6JE9 - chains A and B of the 6 polymer chains in the assembly; structure by X-ray diffraction, 3.46 A resolution.

== Chain A ==
Molecule: CRISPR-associated endonuclease Cas9
Organism: Neisseria meningitidis 8013
Notes: EC 3.1.-.-
UniProtKB: C9X1G5 (CAS9_NEIM8); residue numbers follow UniProt; this construct covers 1-1082
Chain sequence (1092 residues; each row starts with the number of its first residue):
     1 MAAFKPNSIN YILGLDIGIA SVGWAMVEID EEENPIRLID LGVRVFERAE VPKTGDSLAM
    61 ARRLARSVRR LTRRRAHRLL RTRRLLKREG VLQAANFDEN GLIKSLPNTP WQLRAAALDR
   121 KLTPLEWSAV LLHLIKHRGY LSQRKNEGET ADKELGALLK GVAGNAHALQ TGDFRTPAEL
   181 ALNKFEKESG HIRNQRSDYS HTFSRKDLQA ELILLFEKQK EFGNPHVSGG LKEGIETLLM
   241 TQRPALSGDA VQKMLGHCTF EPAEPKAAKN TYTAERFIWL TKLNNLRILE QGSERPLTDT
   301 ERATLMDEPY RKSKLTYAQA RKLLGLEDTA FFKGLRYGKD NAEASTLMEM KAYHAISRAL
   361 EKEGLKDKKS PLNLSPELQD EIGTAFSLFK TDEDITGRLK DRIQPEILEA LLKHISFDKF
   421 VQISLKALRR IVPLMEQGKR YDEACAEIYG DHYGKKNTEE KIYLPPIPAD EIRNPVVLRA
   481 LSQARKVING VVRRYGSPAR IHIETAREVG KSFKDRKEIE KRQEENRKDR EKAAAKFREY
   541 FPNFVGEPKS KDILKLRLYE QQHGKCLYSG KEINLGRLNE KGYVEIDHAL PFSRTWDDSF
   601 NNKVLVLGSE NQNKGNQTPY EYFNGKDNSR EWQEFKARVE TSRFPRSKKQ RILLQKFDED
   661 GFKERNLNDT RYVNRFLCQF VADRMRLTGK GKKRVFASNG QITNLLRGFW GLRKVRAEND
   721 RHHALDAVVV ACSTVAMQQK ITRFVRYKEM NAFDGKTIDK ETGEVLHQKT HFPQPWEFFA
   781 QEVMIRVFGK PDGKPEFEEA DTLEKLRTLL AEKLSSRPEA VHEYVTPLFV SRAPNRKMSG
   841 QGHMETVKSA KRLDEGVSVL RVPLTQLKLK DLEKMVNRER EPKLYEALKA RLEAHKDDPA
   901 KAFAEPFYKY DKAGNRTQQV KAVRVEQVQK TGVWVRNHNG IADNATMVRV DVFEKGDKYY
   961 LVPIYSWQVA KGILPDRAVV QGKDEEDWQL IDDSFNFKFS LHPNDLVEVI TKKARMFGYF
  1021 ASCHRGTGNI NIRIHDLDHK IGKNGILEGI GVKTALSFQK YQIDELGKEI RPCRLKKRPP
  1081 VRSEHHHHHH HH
Unresolved in the structure: 1-7, 144-146, 452-457, 754-764, 1084-1092
Sequence notes: expression tag (1083-1092)
Curated features (UniProtKB/Swiss-Prot):
  - active site: Asp-16 (For RuvC-like nuclease domain), His-588 (Proton acceptor for HNH nuclease domain)
  - binding site (Mg(2+)): Asp-16, Glu-504, Glu-508, His-723
  - mutagenesis: Asp-16 (D16A: Does not restore CRISPR interference during plasmid transformation to deletion mutant), His-588 (H588A: Does not restore CRISPR interference during plasmid transformation to deletion mutant)
What the authors report for this chain:
  - mutagenesis - K909A, H1024A: abolished catalytic activity
  - mutagenesis - R880A, Q981A, T1027A, N1029A: decreased catalytic activity
  - mutagenesis - S593Q/W596R, S593Q/W596K: increased catalytic activity
  - mutagenesis - K909A: decreased expression
  - catalytic residues: His-588 (citing earlier work)

== Chain B ==
Molecule: sgRNA
Sequence (135 nucleotides; numbered 1 to 135; the number before each row is that of its first residue):
     1 GGUCACUCUG CUAUUUAACU UUACGUUGUA GCUCCCUUUC UCGAAAGAGA ACCGUUGCUA
    61 CAAUAAGGCC GUCUGAAAAG AUGUGCCGCA ACGCUCUGCC CCUUAAAGCU CCUGCUUUAA
   121 GGGGCAUCGU UUAUC
Unresolved in the structure: 1-15, 111-113, 134-135

== Interface between chain A and chain B ==
Contacting residue pairs (206):
  Arg-44(A) with C125(B), salt bridge to the phosphate
  Ser-57(A) with U16(B), phosphate contact; A17(B), hydrogen bond to the phosphate
  Leu-58(A) with A90(B), phosphate contact; A91(B), phosphate contact
  Ala-59(A) with A18(B), phosphate contact; A90(B), sugar contact
  Arg-62(A) with A18(B), salt bridge to the phosphate; G88(B), salt bridge to the phosphate; C89(B), salt bridge to the phosphate; A90(B), hydrogen bond to the base; U132(B), hydrogen bond to the base
  Arg-63(A) with A17(B), salt bridge to the phosphate; A18(B), salt bridge to the phosphate
  Ala-65(A) with C89(B), base contact
  Arg-66(A) with A18(B), salt bridge to the phosphate; C19(B), salt bridge to the phosphate; G88(B), salt bridge to the phosphate
  Val-68(A) with A65(B), phosphate contact
  Arg-69(A) with A65(B), base contact; G88(B), salt bridge to the phosphate; C89(B), salt bridge to the phosphate
  Arg-70(A) with C19(B), salt bridge to the phosphate; U20(B), salt bridge to the phosphate; C87(B), salt bridge to the phosphate
  Leu-71(A) with U21(B), base contact; U22(B), base contact
  Thr-72(A) with A65(B), phosphate contact
  Arg-73(A) with C86(B), salt bridge to the phosphate; C87(B), salt bridge to the phosphate
  Arg-74(A) with U20(B), salt bridge to the phosphate; U21(B), salt bridge to the phosphate; G85(B), salt bridge to the phosphate; C86(B), salt bridge to the phosphate
  Arg-75(A) with A23(B), salt bridge to the phosphate
  His-77(A) with G83(B), hydrogen bond to the sugar; G85(B), hydrogen bond to the base
  Arg-78(A) with U22(B), salt bridge to the phosphate
  Leu-79(A) with A62(B), phosphate contact
  Arg-81(A) with G83(B), phosphate contact; U84(B), sugar contact
  Arg-83(A) with A62(B), salt bridge to the phosphate
  Arg-84(A) with U82(B), phosphate contact; G83(B), salt bridge to the phosphate
  Arg-88(A) with U82(B), salt bridge to the phosphate; G83(B), salt bridge to the phosphate
  Leu-102(A) with A62(B), sugar contact
  Pro-107(A) with A60(B), sugar contact
  Asn-108(A) with G31(B), base contact; U59(B), hydrogen bond to the sugar; A60(B), sugar contact
  Pro-110(A) with U59(B), sugar contact; A60(B), sugar contact
  Trp-111(A) with U59(B), hydrogen bond to the phosphate; A60(B), hydrogen bond to the phosphate
  His-133(A) with A60(B), salt bridge to the phosphate; C61(B), phosphate contact
  Lys-136(A) with C61(B), salt bridge to the phosphate; A62(B), salt bridge to the phosphate
  His-137(A) with A23(B), phosphate contact; C61(B), salt bridge to the phosphate
  Arg-138(A) with U21(B), hydrogen bond to the phosphate; U22(B), salt bridge to the phosphate; A23(B), phosphate contact
  Gly-139(A) with U22(B), sugar contact; A23(B), hydrogen bond to the phosphate
  Tyr-140(A) with U22(B), sugar contact
  Gln-143(A) with U20(B), base contact
  Leu-158(A) with U22(B), base contact
  Gly-190(A) with C58(B), sugar contact
  His-191(A) with C58(B), phosphate contact; U59(B), phosphate contact
  Ile-192(A) with U59(B), hydrogen bond to the phosphate
  Arg-193(A) with C24(B), salt bridge to the phosphate; U59(B), hydrogen bond to the phosphate; A60(B), salt bridge to the phosphate
  Asn-194(A) with A23(B), hydrogen bond to the sugar; C24(B), hydrogen bond to the phosphate; G25(B), phosphate contact
  Gln-195(A) with C24(B), phosphate contact; G25(B), phosphate contact; C58(B), phosphate contact
  Arg-196(A) with C24(B), hydrogen bond to the sugar; G25(B), hydrogen bond to the phosphate; U26(B), salt bridge to the phosphate
  Ser-197(A) with C24(B), sugar contact
  Tyr-199(A) with A23(B), sugar contact
  Thr-202(A) with A23(B), sugar contact
  Arg-205(A) with U21(B), hydrogen bond to the sugar; U22(B), sugar contact
  Thr-241(A) with U84(B), base contact
  Gln-242(A) with U20(B), hydrogen bond to the sugar; U21(B), hydrogen bond to the sugar; U84(B), base contact
  Arg-243(A) with U20(B), hydrogen bond to the sugar; U21(B), phosphate contact; U84(B), base contact
  Leu-246(A) with A18(B), base contact; C19(B), sugar contact
  Met-254(A) with A17(B), base contact; A18(B), base contact
  Tyr-463(A) with G123(B), phosphate contact
  Pro-466(A) with G93(B), sugar contact; C94(B), phosphate contact
  Arg-473(A) with U16(B), base contact
  Pro-475(A) with U16(B), sugar contact
  Leu-478(A) with A91(B), sugar contact
  Arg-479(A) with A91(B), salt bridge to the phosphate; C92(B), salt bridge to the phosphate
  Ser-482(A) with C92(B), phosphate contact; G93(B), phosphate contact
  Arg-485(A) with G93(B), salt bridge to the phosphate; C94(B), salt bridge to the phosphate
  Lys-486(A) with G93(B), phosphate contact; C125(B), salt bridge to the phosphate
  Arg-493(A) with G123(B), salt bridge to the phosphate; G124(B), salt bridge to the phosphate
  Pro-834(A) with C125(B), sugar contact
  Asn-835(A) with A126(B), phosphate contact
  Arg-836(A) with C125(B), hydrogen bond to the sugar; A126(B), hydrogen bond to the phosphate
  Lys-837(A) with A90(B), salt bridge to the phosphate; A91(B), salt bridge to the phosphate; A126(B), phosphate contact; U127(B), phosphate contact
  Met-838(A) with U127(B), hydrogen bond to the phosphate
  Ser-839(A) with A90(B), hydrogen bond to the phosphate
  Gly-840(A) with A65(B), hydrogen bond to the base; C89(B), sugar contact
  Gln-841(A) with A65(B), base contact; C89(B), hydrogen bond to the base
  Gly-842(A) with A65(B), hydrogen bond to the base; A66(B), base contact
  His-843(A) with A65(B), hydrogen bond to the sugar; A66(B), sugar contact
  Val-847(A) with U26(B), hydrogen bond to the sugar; U27(B), sugar contact
  Ser-849(A) with U27(B), phosphate contact; G28(B), phosphate contact
  Lys-851(A) with G28(B), salt bridge to the phosphate; U29(B), salt bridge to the phosphate
  Leu-860(A) with U26(B), phosphate contact; U27(B), phosphate contact
  Arg-861(A) with U26(B), salt bridge to the phosphate; U27(B), hydrogen bond to the phosphate; G57(B), salt bridge to the phosphate
  Val-876(A) with G54(B), phosphate contact; U55(B), phosphate contact
  Asn-877(A) with G54(B), hydrogen bond to the sugar; U55(B), sugar contact
  Arg-880(A) with C36(B), hydrogen bond to the sugar; U37(B), hydrogen bond to the base; G54(B), sugar contact
  Lys-909(A) with C34(B), base contact; C35(B), base contact; U56(B), sugar contact
  Tyr-910(A) with C35(B), phosphate contact
  Asp-911(A) with C35(B), phosphate contact; C36(B), phosphate contact
  Lys-912(A) with C36(B), hydrogen bond to the phosphate
  Thr-917(A) with C34(B), hydrogen bond to the sugar; C35(B), phosphate contact
  Gln-918(A) with C34(B), sugar contact; G57(B), sugar contact
  Gln-919(A) with U56(B), hydrogen bond to the sugar; G57(B), sugar contact
  Val-920(A) with U56(B), sugar contact
  Lys-921(A) with G57(B), hydrogen bond to the phosphate; C58(B), salt bridge to the phosphate
  Ala-922(A) with U56(B), phosphate contact; G57(B), hydrogen bond to the phosphate
  Val-923(A) with U56(B), phosphate contact
  Arg-924(A) with U55(B), sugar contact; U56(B), hydrogen bond to the phosphate
  Val-933(A) with A66(B), sugar contact
  Trp-934(A) with A66(B), sugar contact
  Arg-936(A) with A63(B), sugar contact; U64(B), hydrogen bond to the sugar; A65(B), hydrogen bond to the sugar
  Asn-937(A) with A62(B), sugar contact; A63(B), hydrogen bond to the sugar
  Asn-939(A) with U27(B), hydrogen bond to the sugar; G28(B), hydrogen bond to the sugar
  Gly-940(A) with U27(B), sugar contact
  Arg-949(A) with U127(B), hydrogen bond to the base
  Ser-966(A) with A66(B), base contact
  Trp-967(A) with A66(B), base contact
  Ala-970(A) with A66(B), base contact; G67(B), hydrogen bond to the sugar
  Lys-971(A) with A66(B), phosphate contact; G67(B), salt bridge to the phosphate
  Gln-1062(A) with C100(B), sugar contact; C101(B), hydrogen bond to the sugar
  Glu-1065(A) with G124(B), sugar contact
  Arg-1071(A) with C101(B), phosphate contact; C102(B), sugar contact
  Cys-1073(A) with C100(B), sugar contact; C101(B), phosphate contact
  Arg-1074(A) with C101(B), hydrogen bond to the phosphate
  Lys-1076(A) with C100(B), salt bridge to the phosphate
  Pro-1079(A) with U127(B), base contact
  Pro-1080(A) with U127(B), hydrogen bond to the base
  Val-1081(A) with U127(B), base contact
  Arg-1082(A) with G68(B), salt bridge to the phosphate; U127(B), base contact
  Ser-1083(A) with U127(B), base contact
Other interface residues (no listed pair), chain A (128 interface residues in all): Met-60, Ala-76, Lys-87, Leu-106, Thr-109, Leu-132, Asp-198, Pro-244, Ala-245, Lys-848, Val-859, Val-935, Ile-1063, Leu-1075
Other interface residues (no listed pair), chain B (59 interface residues in all): A30, C53, A81

== Summary ==
128 residues of chain A and 59 residues of chain B are in contact, with 49 hydrogen bonds and 51 salt bridges.
Polar pairs include Arg-62(A)/A90(B), Arg-62(A)/U132(B) and His-77(A)/G85(B). The paper reports the catalytic
residue His-588(A); R880A, Q981A and T1027A of chain A, among others, reduce catalytic activity; 8
substitutions were tested in all.
Here chain A is CRISPR-associated endonuclease Cas9 (Neisseria meningitidis 8013) and chain B is sgRNA. Entry
6JE9 (Crystal structure of Nme1Cas9-sgRNA dimer mediated by double protein inhibitor AcrIIC3 monomers) was
determined by X-ray diffraction (same publication as 6JDQ, 6JDV, 6JE3, 6JE4, 6JFU, 6KC7 and 6KC8).
